6U9Z - chain A; structure by X-ray diffraction, 1.95 A resolution.

[Chain A]
Protein: Calcium-gated potassium channel MthK
From: Methanothermobacter thermautotrophicus
UniProt: O27564 (MTHK_METTH); numbering as in UniProt (aligned over 18-99)
Sequence (82 residues; each row starts with the number of its first residue):
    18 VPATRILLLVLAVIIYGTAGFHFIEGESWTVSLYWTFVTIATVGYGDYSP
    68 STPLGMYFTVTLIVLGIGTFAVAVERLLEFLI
Bound ions: K+ site 1: Thr59, Val60; K+ site 2 near Thr59 (its only coordinating residue here); K+ site 3: Val60, Gly61; K+ site 4: Gly61, Tyr62
Small-molecule neighbours: hexane-1,6-diol (HEZ): Ala29, Ile32, Tyr33

[Overview]
Ligands of chain A: hexane-1,6-diol. The K+ site 1 is built by Thr59 and Val60. Val60 and Gly61 coordinate K+
site 3.
Chain A is Calcium-gated potassium channel MthK (Methanothermobacter thermautotrophicus); the structure,
Wild-type MthK pore in 6 mM K+, was determined by X-ray diffraction, deposited together with 6U9P, 6U9T and
6U9Y.
